PDB entry 7YMI | electron microscopy, 3.30 A resolution | chains B and D of the 40 polymer chains in the assembly

# Chain B
Name: Photosystem II CP47 reaction center protein
From: Acaryochloris marina MBIC11017
Reference sequence: B0CFM2 (B0CFM2_ACAM1); numbering as in UniProt (aligned over 1-506)
Chain sequence (506 residues; each row starts with the number of its first residue):
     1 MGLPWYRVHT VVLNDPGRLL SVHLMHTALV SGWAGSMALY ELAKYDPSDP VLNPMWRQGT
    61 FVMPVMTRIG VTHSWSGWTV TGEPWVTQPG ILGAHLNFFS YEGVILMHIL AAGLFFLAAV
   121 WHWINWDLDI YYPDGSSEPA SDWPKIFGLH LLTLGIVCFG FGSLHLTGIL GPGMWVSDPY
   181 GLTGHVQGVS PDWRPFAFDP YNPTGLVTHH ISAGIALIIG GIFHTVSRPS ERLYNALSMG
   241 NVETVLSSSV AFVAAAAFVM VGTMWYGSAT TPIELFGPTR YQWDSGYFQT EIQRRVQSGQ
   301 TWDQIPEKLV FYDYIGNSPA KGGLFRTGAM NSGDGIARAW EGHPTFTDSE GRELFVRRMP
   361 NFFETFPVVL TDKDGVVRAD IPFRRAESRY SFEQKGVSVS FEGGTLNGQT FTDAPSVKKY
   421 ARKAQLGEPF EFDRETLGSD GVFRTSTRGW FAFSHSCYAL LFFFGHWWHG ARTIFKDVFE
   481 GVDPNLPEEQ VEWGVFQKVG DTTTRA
Unresolved in the structure: 1, 481-506
Small-molecule neighbours:
  - 8CT ((6'R,11cis,11'cis,13cis,15cis)-4',5'-didehydro-5',6'-dihydro-beta,beta-carotene), molecule 1: Ser21, Met25, Leu29, Phe116, Ala119, Val120, Trp123
  - 8CT, molecule 2: Leu29, Gly32, Trp33, Ser36, Ile109, Leu110, Ala112, Gly113, Phe116, Leu117
  - 8CT, molecule 3: Trp33, Ser36, Met37, Tyr40, Phe116
  - 8CT, molecule 4: Leu114, Phe115, Leu117, Ala118, Val120, Trp121, Ile124
  - chlorophyll d (CL7), molecule 1: Trp5, Tyr6, Arg7, Val8, His9, Thr10, Leu246, Val250, Tyr458, Leu461, Phe462, Phe464, Gly465, Trp468, His469, Arg472
  - chlorophyll d (CL7), molecule 2: Val8, His9, Val11, Val12, Val22, Met25, His26, Leu29, Trp123
  - chlorophyll d (CL7), molecule 3: His9, Thr10, Val12, Leu13, Leu19, Val22, His23, His26, Thr27, Trp143, Ile146, His150, Thr153, Leu154, Val242, Glu243, Val245, Leu246, Ser249, Val250, Val253
  - chlorophyll d (CL7), molecule 4: His9, His26, Leu29, Val30, Trp33, Val253, Leu461, Phe462
  - chlorophyll d (CL7), molecule 5: Pro16, Leu19, Leu20, His23, Tyr131, Ser141, Trp143, Ile146, Leu149, His150, Thr153
  - chlorophyll d (CL7), molecule 6: Leu20, Leu24, Phe115, Ala118, Trp121, His122, Leu128, Ile130, Tyr131
  - chlorophyll d (CL7), molecule 7: His26, Val30, Trp143, Pro144, Ile146, Phe147, His150, Leu151, Leu154, Leu237, Met239, Val245, Ser248, Ser249, Phe252, Val253
  - chlorophyll d (CL7), molecule 8: Thr27, Val30, Ser31, Trp33, Ala34, Ala38, Val62, Val65, Met66, Arg68, Ile69, Val104, His108, Phe115, Leu154, Leu217, Phe252
  - chlorophyll d (CL7), molecule 9: Trp33, Phe61, Val62, Val65, Arg68, Phe115, Val157, Val253, Ala256, Ala257, Met260, Phe451, His455, Tyr458, Ala459, Phe462
  - chlorophyll d (CL7), molecule 10: Trp33, Met37, Tyr40, Gly59, Phe61, Leu324, Phe325, Thr327, Gly328, Ala329, Trp450, Ser454, Tyr458
  - chlorophyll d (CL7), molecule 11: Arg68, Ile69, Leu154, Val157, Cys158, Phe161, Met174, Leu206, His209, His210, Leu217, Phe252, Ala255, Ala256, Val259, Thr270
  - chlorophyll d (CL7), molecule 12: Ile69, Gly70, Val71, His95, Leu96, Phe99, Val104, Met107, His108, Leu110, Ala111, Leu114, Val157, Gly160, Phe161, Leu164, His165, Leu170, Gly171, Pro172
  - chlorophyll d (CL7), molecule 13: Leu92, His95, Phe98, Phe99, Met107
  - chlorophyll d (CL7), molecule 14: Phe147, Leu151, Ala216, Ile219, Gly220, Phe223, His224, Arg228, Pro229, Leu233, Leu237, Met239
  - chlorophyll d (CL7), molecule 15: Trp193, Arg194, Pro195, Phe198
  - chlorophyll d (CL7), molecule 16: Trp193, Ala197, Phe198, Pro200, Gly205, Thr208, His209, Ser212, Ala213, Ala216, Leu217, Phe258, Val259, Thr263, Phe463
  - chlorophyll d (CL7), molecule 17: Leu237, Thr244, Ser247, Ser248, Ala251, Phe252, Ala255, Phe463, His466, Trp467, Gly470, Thr473, Ile474
From the paper describing this entry:
  - binding site for chlorophyll d: His95

# Chain D
Name: Photosystem II D2 protein 1
From: Acaryochloris marina MBIC11017
Notes: EC 1.10.3.9
Reference sequence: B0C1V6 (PSBD1_ACAM1); residue numbers follow UniProt; this construct covers 1-351
Chain sequence (351 residues; each row starts with the number of its first residue):
     1 MTIAVGRAQE RGWFDVLDDW LKRDRFVFIG WSGILLFPCA FLSIGGWFTG TTFVTSWYTH
    61 GLASSYLEGA NFLTVAVSTP ADSLGHSLLL LWGPEAQGDF TRWCQLGGLW NFTTLHGVFG
   121 LIGFMLRQFE IARLVGVRPY NAVAFSGPIA VYVSVFLMYP LGQSSWFFAP SWGVTSIFRF
   181 LLFAQGFHNL TLNPFHMMGV AGILGGALLC AIHGATVENT LFEDGQDANT FAAFTPTQAE
   241 ETYSMVTANR FWSQIFGIAF SNKRWLHFFM LFVPVTGLWA SAIGLVGIAL NMRAYDFVSQ
   301 EIRAAEDPEF ETFYTKNILL NEGLRAWMAP QDQIHENFIF PEEVLPRGNA L
Unresolved in the structure: 1-10, 225-240, 350-351
Bound ions: Fe2+: His213, His267 (together with bicarbonate ion) (shared with 2 residues of chain A)
Small-molecule neighbours:
  - 8CT ((6'R,11cis,11'cis,13cis,15cis)-4',5'-didehydro-5',6'-dihydro-beta,beta-carotene): Phe41, Leu42, Gly45, Gly46, Phe48, Thr49, Phe100, Trp103, Leu109, Phe112
  - bicarbonate ion (BCT): His213, Glu241, Tyr243, Lys263, His267
  - chlorophyll d (CL7), molecule 1: Ile34, Leu35, Pro38, Cys39, Leu42, Leu88, Leu89, Leu90, Leu91, Trp92, Trp103, Gly108, Asn111, Phe112, Leu115, His116, Phe119
  - chlorophyll d (CL7), molecule 2: Leu35, Leu88, Phe119, Ile122, Met125, Leu126, Phe129, Ile149
  - chlorophyll d (CL7), molecule 3: Leu121, Pro148, Val151, Tyr152, Val155, Phe180, Leu181, Ala184, Gln185, Leu190, Thr191, His196, Gly199, Val200, Ile203, Leu204, Leu278, Ser281, Ala282, Leu285
  - chlorophyll d (CL7), molecule 4: Tyr152, Phe156, Trp172, Val174, Ile177, Phe178, Phe180, Leu181
  - chlorophyll d (CL7), molecule 5: Met197, Val200, Ala201, Leu204, Gly205, Leu208
  - pheophytin a (PHO), molecule 1: Leu36, Ala40, Ser43, Ile44, Trp47, Thr113, Gly117, Gly120, Leu121, Phe124, Gln128, Asn141, Ala144, Phe145, Pro148, Tyr152, Trp172, Gly173, Val174, Ile203, Pro274, Val275, Leu278
  - pheophytin a (PHO), molecule 2: Leu204, Ala207, Leu208, Ala211, Ile212, Trp252, Phe256
  - plastoquinone 9 (PL9; 2,3-dimethyl-5-(3,7,11,15,19,23,27,31,35-nonamethyl-2,6,10,14,18,22,26,30,34-hexatriacontanonaenyl-2,5-cyclohexadiene-1,4-dione-2,3-dimethyl-5-solanesyl-1,4-benzoquinone): Met197, Met198, Ala201, Gly202, Gly205, Leu208, Leu209, Ile212, His213, Thr216, Tyr243, Met245, Ala248, Asn249, Trp252, Phe256, Ile258, Ala259, Phe260, Leu266, Phe269, Phe272, Val273, Thr276
From the paper describing this entry:
  - binding site for chlorophyll d: Trp172, Ile177, Phe178, Ala184, Leu190, His196

# Chain B / chain D interface
Pairs across the interface (87):
  Arg232(B) with Asp15(D), salt bridge
  Phe258(B) with Met158(D), hydrophobic
  Trp265(B) with Gly162(D), hydrogen bond (side chain-backbone); Leu290(D)
  Tyr266(B) with Leu161(D), hydrogen bond (side chain-backbone)
  Arg280(B) with Gly162(D), hydrogen bond (side chain-backbone); Gln163(D); Asn291(D)
  Tyr281(B) with His86(D); Leu161(D), hydrogen bond (side chain-backbone); Gly162(D); Gln163(D), hydrogen bond (side chain-backbone)
  Ala320(B) with Asn291(D), hydrogen bond (backbone-side chain)
  Gly322(B) with Asn291(D)
  Gly323(B) with Met292(D); Arg293(D)
  Leu324(B) with Phe195(D), hydrophobic; Met292(D); Arg293(D), hydrogen bond (backbone-backbone)
  Arg326(B) with Asp296(D), salt bridge
  Arg357(B) with Glu336(D), salt bridge; Asn337(D), hydrogen bond (side chain-backbone); Phe338(D)
  Pro360(B) with Phe338(D), hydrophobic
  Asn361(B) with Asn291(D), hydrogen bond (backbone-side chain)
  Phe362(B) with Gln163(D); Phe168(D), hydrophobic; Phe183(D), hydrophobic; Phe187(D), hydrophobic; His188(D); Arg293(D), hydrogen bond (backbone-side chain)
  Phe363(B) with Phe187(D), hydrophobic; Ala329(D), hydrophobic; Phe338(D), hydrophobic
  Glu364(B) with Arg293(D), salt bridge; Tyr295(D)
  Thr365(B) with Glu322(D); Arg325(D), hydrogen bond
  Phe366(B) with Phe338(D), hydrophobic; Phe340(D), hydrophobic
  Pro367(B) with Phe340(D), hydrophobic; Val344(D), hydrophobic
  Gly375(B) with Ile339(D)
  Val377(B) with Ile339(D), hydrophobic
  Asp380(B) with Val344(D)
  Ile381(B) with Val344(D)
  Pro382(B) with Glu343(D)
  Phe383(B) with Glu343(D), hydrogen bond (backbone-backbone); Pro346(D), hydrophobic; Arg347(D)
  Arg385(B) with Asn349(D)
  Glu387(B) with Glu343(D)
  Ser388(B) with Glu343(D)
  Arg389(B) with Glu343(D)
  Asp440(B) with Val298(D); Ile302(D)
  Thr445(B) with Met292(D)
  Trp450(B) with Met292(D), hydrophobic
  Ala452(B) with Leu290(D), hydrophobic
  Phe453(B) with Gly287(D); Leu290(D)
  Ser456(B) with Met158(D); Val286(D)
  Cys457(B) with Val286(D), hydrophobic
  Leu460(B) with Met158(D), hydrophobic; Trp279(D)
  Phe464(B) with Val143(D), hydrophobic; Ser146(D); Trp279(D), hydrophobic
  Trp467(B) with Met125(D), hydrophobic; Phe129(D); Ser146(D); Ile149(D), hydrophobic
  Ala471(B) with Phe129(D), hydrophobic
  Ile474(B) with Arg133(D), hydrogen bond (backbone-side chain)
  Phe475(B) with Phe129(D); Ala132(D); Arg133(D); Val137(D); Pro139(D), hydrophobic
  Asp477(B) with Arg133(D), salt bridge
  Val478(B) with Arg133(D); Val137(D); Arg138(D)
  Phe479(B) with Arg138(D); Pro139(D)
  Glu480(B) with Arg138(D)
Other interface residues (no listed pair), chain B (59 interface residues in all): Asp284, Pro319, Phe325, Val368, Val369, Arg384, Ala386, Tyr390, Val442, Gly449, Leu461, Trp468
Other interface residues (no listed pair), chain D (57 interface residues in all): Gly136, Tyr140, Tyr159, Ser164, Pro194, Ala282, Ile283, Ala294, Leu319, Gln333, Pro341, Leu345

# In short
The interface between chain B and chain D involves 59 residues on one side and 57 on the other, with 13
hydrogen bonds and 5 salt bridges. Among the polar pairs are Arg232(B)-Asp15(D), Arg326(B)-Asp296(D) and
Arg357(B)-Glu336(D). The paper reports a binding site for chlorophyll d at His95(B) and Trp172(D) among
others.
Here chain B is Photosystem II CP47 reaction center protein and chain D is Photosystem II D2 protein 1, both
from Acaryochloris marina MBIC11017. Entry 7YMI (PSII-Pcb Dimer of Acaryochloris Marina) was determined by
electron microscopy (same publication as 7YMM).
